PDB entry 5UX0 | X-ray diffraction, 3.20 A resolution | chains A and C of the 3 polymer chains in the assembly

# Chain A
Molecule: Argonaute protein
From: Marinitoga piezophila
UniProtKB: H2J4R4 (H2J4R4_MARPK); residue numbers follow UniProt; this construct covers 2-639
Sequence (642 residues; numbered -2 to 639; the number before each row is that of its first residue; numbers below 1 keep their minus sign (Gly-2 is residue -2)):
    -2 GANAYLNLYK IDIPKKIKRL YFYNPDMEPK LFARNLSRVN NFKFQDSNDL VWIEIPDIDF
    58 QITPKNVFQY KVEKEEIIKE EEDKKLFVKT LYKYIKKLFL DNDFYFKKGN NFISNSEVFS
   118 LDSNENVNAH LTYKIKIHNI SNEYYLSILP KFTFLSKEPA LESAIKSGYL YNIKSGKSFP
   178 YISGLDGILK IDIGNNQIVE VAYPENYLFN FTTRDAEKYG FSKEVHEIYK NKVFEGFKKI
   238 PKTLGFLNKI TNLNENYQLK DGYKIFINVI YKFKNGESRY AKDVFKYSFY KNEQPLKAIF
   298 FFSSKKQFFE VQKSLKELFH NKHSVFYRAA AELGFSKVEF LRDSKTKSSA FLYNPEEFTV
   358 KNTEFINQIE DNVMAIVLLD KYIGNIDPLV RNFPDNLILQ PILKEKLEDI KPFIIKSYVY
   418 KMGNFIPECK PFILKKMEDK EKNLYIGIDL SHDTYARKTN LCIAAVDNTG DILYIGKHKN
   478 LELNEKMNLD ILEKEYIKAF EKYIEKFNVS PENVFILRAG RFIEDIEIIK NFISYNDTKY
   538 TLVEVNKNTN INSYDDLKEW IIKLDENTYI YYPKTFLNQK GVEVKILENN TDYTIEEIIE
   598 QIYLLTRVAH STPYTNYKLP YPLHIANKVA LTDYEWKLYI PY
Unresolved in the structure: -2 to -1, 191, 405-406, 451-453, 480-481
Sequence notes: expression tag (-2 to 1); engineered mutation Ala516 (Asp in H2J4R4)
Swiss-Prot annotation at these positions:
  - active site: Asp446, Glu482, Asn624
  - binding site (Mn(2+)): Asp446, Asn624
  - mutagenesis: Asp446 (D446A: No cleavage of tDNA), Glu479 (E479A: Wild-type cleavage of tDNA), Glu482 (E482A: No cleavage of tDNA), Asn624 (N624A: No cleavage of tDNA)
From the paper describing this entry:
  - binding site for the 21-nt DNA strand (chain C): Lys93, Lys174, Lys279, Phe410
  - catalytic residues: Glu482
  - conformationally variable residues (domain motion): Glu482
  - contacts within the chain: Asn38-Asp98 (hydrogen bond), Phe96-Phe109 (pi stacking)

# Chain C
Molecule: 21-nt DNA strand
Sequence (21 nucleotides; row label = number of the first residue in the row):
     1 AATGAGGTAG TAGGTTGTAC C
Unresolved in the structure: 1

# Interface between chain A and chain C
Contacting residue pairs (29):
  Tyr89(A) with DA9(C), phosphate contact
  Lys93(A) with DG7(C), phosphate contact; DT8(C), salt bridge to the phosphate
  Phe103(A) with DT8(C), phosphate contact
  Lys105(A) with DG10(C), hydrogen bond to the base; DT11(C), base contact
  Asn107(A) with DA9(C), hydrogen bond to the phosphate
  Lys174(A) with DG6(C), salt bridge to the phosphate
  Thr210(A) with DT15(C), hydrogen bond to the base; DT16(C), hydrogen bond to the sugar
  Arg211(A) with DT15(C), phosphate contact
  Glu214(A) with DT16(C), phosphate contact; DG17(C), phosphate contact
  Ser219(A) with DG17(C), hydrogen bond to the phosphate
  Lys220(A) with DG17(C), sugar contact; DT18(C), salt bridge to the phosphate
  His223(A) with DT18(C), sugar contact
  Lys279(A) with DC21(C), salt bridge to the phosphate
  Lys408(A) with DC21(C), base contact
  Phe410(A) with DC20(C), base contact; DC21(C), base contact
  Asn545(A) with DT11(C), hydrogen bond to the phosphate
  Phe573(A) with DA19(C), sugar contact; DC20(C), sugar contact
  Leu574(A) with DG17(C), base contact; DT18(C), base contact
  Tyr611(A) with DC20(C), phosphate contact; DC21(C), phosphate contact
  Thr612(A) with DC20(C), base contact
Also at the interface, not in a pair above, chain A (24 interface residues in all): Lys133, Pro409, Ser448, Leu628
Also at the interface, not in a pair above, chain C (15 interface residues in all): DA12, DG13

# In short
24 residues of chain A face 15 of chain C across their interface; the contacts include 6 hydrogen bonds and 4
salt bridges. Among the polar pairs are Lys105(A)-DG10(C), Thr210(A)-DT15(C) and Thr210(A)-DT16(C). The paper
reports the catalytic residue Glu482(A); a binding site for the 21-nt DNA strand (chain C) at Lys93(A),
Lys174(A) and Lys279(A) among others.
Chain A is Argonaute protein (Marinitoga piezophila) and chain C is a 21-nt DNA strand; the structure, X-ray
crystal structure of Marinitoga piezophila Argonaute in complex with 5' OH guide RNA and target ..., was
determined by X-ray diffraction.
